Entry 5DNO (X-ray diffraction, 1.80 A resolution); this record covers chains A and B.

== Chain A ==
Molecule: YTH domain-containing protein mmi1
Source organism: Schizosaccharomyces pombe 972h-
UniProt: O74958 (MMI1_SCHPO); residue numbers follow UniProt; this construct covers 322-488
Sequence (178 residues; numbered 311 to 488; the number before each row is that of its first residue):
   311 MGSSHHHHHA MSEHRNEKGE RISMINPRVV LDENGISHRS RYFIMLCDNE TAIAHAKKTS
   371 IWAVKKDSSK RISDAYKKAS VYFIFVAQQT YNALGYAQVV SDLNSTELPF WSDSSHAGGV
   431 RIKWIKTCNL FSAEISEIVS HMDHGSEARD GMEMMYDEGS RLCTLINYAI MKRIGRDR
Not modelled in the structure: 311-319, 326-329
Differences from the reference sequence: expression tag (311-321)
From the paper describing this entry:
  - conformationally variable residues (order/disorder transition): Ser-322 to Arg-338, Arg-483 to Arg-488
  - mutagenesis - R331A (3.3-fold), S333A (13-fold): decreased binding to the 7-nt RNA strand (chain B)
  - binding site for the 7-nt RNA strand (chain B): Asn-336, Arg-338, Ser-350, Tyr-352, Tyr-392, Tyr-406, Ile-435, Thr-437, Tyr-466, Ser-470, Cys-473, Asn-477, Ile-480, Asp-487, Arg-488

== Chain B ==
Molecule: 7-nt RNA strand
Sequence (7 nucleotides; row label = number of the first residue in the row):
     1 CUUAAAC

== Interface between chain A and chain B ==
Pairs across the interface - 26 pairs, chain A then chain B:
  Asn-336(A) / A6(B)  hydrogen bond to the base
  Asn-336(A) / C7(B)  hydrogen bond to the base
  Arg-338(A) / C7(B)  hydrogen bond to the base
  Val-339(A) / A6(B)  base contact
  Arg-349(A) / A6(B)  phosphate contact
  Arg-349(A) / C7(B)  salt bridge to the phosphate
  Ser-350(A) / A5(B)  base contact
  Tyr-352(A) / A4(B)  hydrogen bond to the base
  Tyr-352(A) / A5(B)  base contact
  Tyr-392(A) / A4(B)  base contact
  Tyr-392(A) / A5(B)  hydrogen bond to the sugar
  Tyr-406(A) / A4(B)  hydrogen bond to the sugar
  Ile-435(A) / A4(B)  sugar contact
  Lys-436(A) / U2(B)  base contact
  Lys-436(A) / U3(B)  salt bridge to the phosphate
  Lys-436(A) / A4(B)  salt bridge to the phosphate
  Thr-437(A) / U2(B)  hydrogen bond to the base
  Tyr-466(A) / A5(B)  hydrogen bond to the base
  Tyr-466(A) / A6(B)  base contact
  Ser-470(A) / A4(B)  hydrogen bond to the base
  Cys-473(A) / A4(B)  base contact
  Asn-477(A) / A4(B)  hydrogen bond to the sugar
  Ile-480(A) / U2(B)  sugar contact
  Arg-486(A) / U2(B)  base contact
  Asp-487(A) / U2(B)  hydrogen bond to the base
  Arg-488(A) / U2(B)  hydrogen bond to the base
Interface residues without a listed pair, chain A (20 interface residues in all): Met-481

== In short ==
The interface between chain A and chain B involves 20 residues on one side and 6 on the other, with 12
hydrogen bonds and 3 salt bridges. Polar pairs include Asn-336(A)/A6(B), Asn-336(A)/C7(B) and
Arg-338(A)/C7(B). The paper reports a binding site for the 7-nt RNA strand (chain B) at Asn-336(A), Arg-338(A)
and Ser-350(A) among others; R331A and S333A of chain A reduce binding to the 7-nt RNA strand (chain B).
Chain A is YTH domain-containing protein mmi1 (Schizosaccharomyces pombe 972h-) and chain B is a 7-nt RNA
strand; the structure, Crystal structure of Mmi1 YTH domain complex with RNA, was determined by X-ray
diffraction, deposited together with 5DNP.
